Entry 7DRM (X-ray diffraction, 3.28 A resolution); this record covers chains B and E of the 3 polymer chains in the assembly.

# Chain B
Name: ATP-grasp domain-containing protein
From: Plesiocystis pacifica SIR-1
UniProtKB: A6G4D7 (A6G4D7_9DELT); residues 1-314 here = UniProt positions 1-314
Sequence (334 residues; row label = number of the first residue in the row; numbers below 1 keep their minus sign (Met-19 is residue -19)):
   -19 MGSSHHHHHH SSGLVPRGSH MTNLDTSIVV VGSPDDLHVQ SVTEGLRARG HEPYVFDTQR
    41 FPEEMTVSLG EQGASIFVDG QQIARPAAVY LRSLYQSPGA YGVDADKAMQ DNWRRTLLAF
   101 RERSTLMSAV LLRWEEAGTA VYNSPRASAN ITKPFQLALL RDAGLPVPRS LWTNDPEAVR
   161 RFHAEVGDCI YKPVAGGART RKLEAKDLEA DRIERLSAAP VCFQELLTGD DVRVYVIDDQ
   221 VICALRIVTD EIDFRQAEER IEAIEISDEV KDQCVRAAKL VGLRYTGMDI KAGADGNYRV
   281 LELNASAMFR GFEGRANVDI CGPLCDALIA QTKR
Disordered / not traced: -19 to 2, 76-83, 229-237
Differences from the reference sequence: expression tag (-19 to 0)
What the authors report for this chain:
  - binding site for the ligand ADP: Lys172, Thr180, Arg235
  - mutagenesis - L196A (>64-fold), F203A (>64-fold): decreased catalytic activity with PsnA214-38, Precursor peptide (chain E)
  - mutagenesis - R213A: decreased catalytic activity
  - mutagenesis - R101A: unchanged catalytic activity
  - specificity-determining residues: Arg213 (proposed by the authors, not directly observed)
  - catalytic residues: Arg213 (proposed by the authors, not directly observed)

# Chain E
Name: PsnA214-38, Precursor peptide
UniProtKB: A6GH40 (A6GH40_9DELT); residues 1-25 here correspond to UniProt positions 14-38 (UniProt number = residue number + 13)
Sequence (25 residues; numbered 1 to 25; the number before each row is that of its first residue):
     1 LFIEDLGKVT GGKGGPYTTL AIGEE
Disordered / not traced: 11-17
What the authors report for this chain:
  - mutagenesis - T18A, T19A: decreased catalytic activity with ATP-grasp domain-containing protein (chain B)
  - post-translational modification sites: Glu24

# Chain B / chain E interface
Residue-residue contacts (9; chain B residue first):
  Asn92(B) with Gly7(E)
  Arg94(B) with Val9(E); Thr18(E)
  Arg95(B) with Leu1(E); Glu4(E), salt bridge; Gly7(E)
  Leu98(B) with Leu6(E)
  Arg101(B) with Glu25(E), salt bridge
  Glu102(B) with Leu6(E)
Other interface residues (no listed pair), chain B (7 interface residues in all): Ala99
Other interface residues (no listed pair), chain E (8 interface residues in all): Ile22
Interface features reported in the paper:
  - hot spots on chain B (mutagenesis) - L196A (4-5-fold), F203A (4-5-fold): decreased binding to PsnA214-38, Precursor peptide (chain E)
  - hot spots on chain B (mutagenesis) - R72A, R101A, R213A: decreased binding to CP
  - hot spots on chain E (mutagenesis) - F2A: decreased binding to ATP-grasp domain-containing protein (chain B)

# Overview
Chain B and chain E form an interface of 7 and 8 residues respectively; the contacts include 2 salt bridges.
Polar contacts include Arg95(B)-Glu4(E) and Arg101(B)-Glu25(E). From the paper: the catalytic residue
Arg213(B); R72A, R101A and R213A of chain B reduce binding to CP; 8 substitutions were tested in all.
Here chain B is ATP-grasp domain-containing protein (Plesiocystis pacifica SIR-1) and chain E is PsnA214-38,
Precursor peptide. Entry 7DRM (Structure of ATP-grasp ligase PsnB complexed with minimal precursor, Mg, and
ADP) was determined by X-ray diffraction together with 7DRN, 7DRO and 7DRP from the same study.
